PDB entry 7ECY | electron microscopy, 3.60 A resolution | chains A and B of the 5 polymer chains in the assembly

# Chain A
Name: Capsid protein VP1
Source organism: Human enterovirus D68
UniProt: A0A097BW12 (A0A097BW12_HED68); residues 1-297 here correspond to UniProt positions 565-861 (UniProt number = residue number + 564)
Chain sequence (297 residues; each row starts with the number of its first residue):
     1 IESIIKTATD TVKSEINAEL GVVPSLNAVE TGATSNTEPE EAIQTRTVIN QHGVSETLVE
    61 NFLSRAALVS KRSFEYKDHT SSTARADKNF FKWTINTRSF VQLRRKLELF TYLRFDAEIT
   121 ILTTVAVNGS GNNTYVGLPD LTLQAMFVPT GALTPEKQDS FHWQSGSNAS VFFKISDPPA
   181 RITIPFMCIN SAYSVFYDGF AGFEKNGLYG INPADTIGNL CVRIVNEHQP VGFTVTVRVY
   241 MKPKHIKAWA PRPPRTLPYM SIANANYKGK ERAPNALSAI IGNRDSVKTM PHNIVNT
Not modelled in the structure: 1-46, 49-53, 81-87, 129-134, 270-297

# Chain B
Name: Capsid protein VP3
Source organism: Human enterovirus D68
UniProt: A0A097BW12 (A0A097BW12_HED68); residues 1-247 here correspond to UniProt positions 318-564 (UniProt number = residue number + 317)
Chain sequence (247 residues; row label = number of the first residue in the row):
     1 GVPTYLLPGS GQFLTTDDHS SAPALPCFNP TPEMHIPGQV RNMLEVVQVE SMMEINNTES
    61 AVGMERLKVD ISALTDVDQL LFNIPLDIQL DGPLRNTLVG NISRYYTHWS GSLEMTFMFC
   121 GSFMAAGKLI LCYTPPGGSC PTTRETAMLG THIVWDFGLQ SSVTLIIPWI SGSHYRMFNN
   181 DAKSTNANVG YVTCFMQTNL IVPSESSDTC SLIGFIAAKD DFSLRLMRDS PDIGQLDHLH
   241 AAEAAYQ
Not modelled in the structure: 175-187, 235-247

# Interface between chain A and chain B
Pairs across the interface (72; chain A residue first):
  Thr47(A) - Ser171(B)  hydrogen bond
  Val48(A) - Trp169(B)  hydrophobic
  Val48(A) - Ser171(B)  hydrogen bond (backbone-side chain)
  Val54(A) - Asn42(B)
  Val54(A) - Leu44(B)  hydrophobic
  Glu56(A) - Arg225(B)
  Glu56(A) - Leu226(B)  hydrogen bond (side chain-backbone)
  Glu56(A) - Met227(B)
  Thr57(A) - Asn42(B)  hydrogen bond
  Thr57(A) - Met43(B)  hydrogen bond (backbone-backbone)
  Thr57(A) - Leu44(B)
  Thr57(A) - Leu224(B)
  Leu58(A) - Arg41(B)
  Leu58(A) - Asn42(B)
  Val59(A) - Val40(B)
  Val59(A) - Arg41(B)  hydrogen bond (backbone-backbone)
  Val59(A) - Asn42(B)
  Val59(A) - Met43(B)
  Phe62(A) - Met43(B)  hydrophobic
  Phe62(A) - Tyr105(B)  hydrophobic
  Phe62(A) - Tyr106(B)
  Phe62(A) - Met227(B)  hydrophobic
  Arg65(A) - Met227(B)
  Ala66(A) - Thr15(B)
  Val101(A) - Ile233(B)  hydrophobic
  Gln102(A) - Ser230(B)
  Arg105(A) - Tyr105(B)  hydrogen bond
  Arg105(A) - Ser230(B)  hydrogen bond
  Lys106(A) - Met227(B)
  Phe110(A) - Met43(B)  hydrophobic
  Arg114(A) - Pro30(B)
  Arg114(A) - Thr31(B)  hydrogen bond (side chain-backbone)
  Arg114(A) - Glu33(B)  salt bridge
  Glu118(A) - Ser21(B)
  Thr120(A) - Phe13(B)
  Ala169(A) - Ala24(B)
  Ala169(A) - Leu25(B)  hydrophobic
  Pro179(A) - Phe13(B)  hydrophobic
  Arg181(A) - Phe13(B)
  Arg181(A) - Asp17(B)  salt bridge
  Arg181(A) - Ser21(B)
  Ile182(A) - Ala22(B)
  Thr183(A) - Ser21(B)  hydrogen bond
  Thr183(A) - Ala22(B)  hydrogen bond (backbone-backbone)
  Thr183(A) - Pro23(B)
  Thr183(A) - Ala24(B)  hydrogen bond (backbone-backbone)
  Phe186(A) - Phe28(B)
  Phe186(A) - Pro30(B)
  Met187(A) - Leu25(B)  hydrophobic
  Met187(A) - Phe28(B)  hydrophobic
  Cys188(A) - Thr31(B)  hydrogen bond (backbone-side chain)
  Ile189(A) - Thr31(B)
  Asn190(A) - Thr31(B)
  Ser191(A) - Pro32(B)
  Ser191(A) - Met34(B)
  Lys242(A) - Asp17(B)
  Lys244(A) - His19(B)  hydrogen bond (side chain-backbone)
  Lys247(A) - Glu33(B)
  Lys247(A) - Gln39(B)
  Ala248(A) - Gln39(B)
  Ala248(A) - Val40(B)  hydrogen bond (backbone-backbone)
  Trp249(A) - Ile36(B)  hydrogen bond (side chain-backbone)
  Trp249(A) - Pro37(B)
  Trp249(A) - Gly38(B)
  Trp249(A) - Gln39(B)
  Ala250(A) - Gly38(B)  hydrogen bond (backbone-backbone)
  Pro251(A) - Val40(B)
  Pro251(A) - Val46(B)  hydrophobic
  Pro254(A) - Asn101(B)
  Thr256(A) - Asn96(B)
  Thr256(A) - Gly234(B)
  Pro258(A) - Gly234(B)
Also at the interface, not in a pair above, chain A (44 interface residues in all): Leu109, Pro178, Ile184, Pro185, Tyr240
Also at the interface, not in a pair above, chain B (43 interface residues in all): Gly11, Thr16, Asp18, Ser20, Ile102

# Summary
44 residues of chain A face 43 of chain B across their interface, with 17 hydrogen bonds and 2 salt bridges.
Among the polar pairs are Arg114(A)-Glu33(B), Arg181(A)-Asp17(B) and Thr47(A)-Ser171(B).
Chain A is Capsid protein VP1 and chain B is Capsid protein VP3, both from Human enterovirus D68; the
structure, EV-D68 in complex with 2H12 Fab (State 3), was determined by electron microscopy, deposited
together with 7EBR and 7EBZ.
